Entry 9MDP (electron microscopy, 7.01 A resolution (low resolution: residue-level contacts below are approximate; hydrogen-bond / salt-bridge calls are withheld)); this record covers chains B and C of the 4 polymer chains in the assembly.

# Chain B (and C)
Molecule: Adp-ribosyltransferase binding component
From: Clostridioides difficile R20291
Notes: chain C of this document is another copy of the same molecule, construct and numbering; everything in this record applies to it too
UniProtKB: A0A9R0BM17 (A0A9R0BM17_CLODR); numbering as in UniProt (aligned over 1-876)
Chain sequence (876 residues; numbered 1 to 876; the number before each row is that of its first residue):
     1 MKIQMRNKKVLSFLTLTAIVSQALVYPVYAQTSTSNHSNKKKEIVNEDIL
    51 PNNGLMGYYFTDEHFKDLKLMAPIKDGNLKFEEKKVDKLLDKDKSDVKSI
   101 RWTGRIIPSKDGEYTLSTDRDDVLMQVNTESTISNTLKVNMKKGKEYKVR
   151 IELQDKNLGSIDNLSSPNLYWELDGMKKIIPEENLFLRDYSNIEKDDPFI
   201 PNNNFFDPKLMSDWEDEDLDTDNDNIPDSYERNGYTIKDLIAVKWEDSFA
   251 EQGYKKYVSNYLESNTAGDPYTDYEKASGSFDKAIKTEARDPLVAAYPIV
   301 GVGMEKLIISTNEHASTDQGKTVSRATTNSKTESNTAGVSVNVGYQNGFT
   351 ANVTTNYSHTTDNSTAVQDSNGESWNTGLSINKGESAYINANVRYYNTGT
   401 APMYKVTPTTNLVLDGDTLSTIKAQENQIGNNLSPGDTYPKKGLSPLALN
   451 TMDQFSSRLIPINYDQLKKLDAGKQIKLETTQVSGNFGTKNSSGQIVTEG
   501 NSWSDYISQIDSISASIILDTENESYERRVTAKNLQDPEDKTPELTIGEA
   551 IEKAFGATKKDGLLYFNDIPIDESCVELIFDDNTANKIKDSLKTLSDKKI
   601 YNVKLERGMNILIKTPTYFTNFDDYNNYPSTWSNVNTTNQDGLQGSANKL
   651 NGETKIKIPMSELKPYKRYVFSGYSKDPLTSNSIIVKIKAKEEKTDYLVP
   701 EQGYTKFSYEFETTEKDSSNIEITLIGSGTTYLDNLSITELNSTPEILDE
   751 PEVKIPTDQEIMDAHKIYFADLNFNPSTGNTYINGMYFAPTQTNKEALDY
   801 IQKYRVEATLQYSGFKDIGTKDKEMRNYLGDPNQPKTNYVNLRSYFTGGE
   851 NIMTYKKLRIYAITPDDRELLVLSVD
Unresolved in the structure: 1-217, 316-318, 452-456, 749-876
Bound ions: Ca2+ site 1: Asp220, Asp224, Ile226, Glu231; Ca2+ site 2: Asp222, Asp224, Glu231, Glu263, Asp273; Ca2+ site 3: Asn621, Asp623, Gln644, Ser646, Asp734

# How chain B and chain C interact
Contacting residue pairs (16):
  Asn265(B) with Gln495(C)
  Pro270(B) with Gln495(C)
  Gly416(B) with Ser445(C)
  Glu479(B) with Leu444(C)
  Thr481(B) with Tyr439(C)
  Ser504(B) with Asn432(C)
  Asp505(B) with Tyr404(C); Asn432(C)
  Tyr506(B) with Gln495(C)
  Gln536(B) with Gly253(C)
  Pro538(B) with Gln252(C); Gly253(C)
  Glu539(B) with Lys238(C); Asp239(C); Leu240(C); Tyr254(C)
Other interface residues (no listed pair), chain B (17 interface residues in all): Asn223, Val413, Thr418, Thr421, Ser508, Gln509
Other interface residues (no listed pair), chain C (19 interface residues in all): Ile237, Glu251, Ser278, Lys283, Thr451, Ser493, Ile496

# In short
17 residues of chain B face 19 of chain C across their interface. Asp220(B), Asp224(B), Ile226(B) and
Glu231(B) coordinate Ca2+ site 1. Asp222(B), Asp224(B), Glu231(B), Glu263(B) and Asp273(B) form the Ca2+ site
2.
Both chains are Adp-ribosyltransferase binding component (Clostridioides difficile R20291). Entry 9MDP
(Clostridioides difficile Transferase B Component Tetramer) was determined by electron microscopy, deposited
together with 9MDI, 9MDJ, 9MDL, 9MDN and 9MDR.
